PDB entry 8G1J | X-ray diffraction, 2.30 A resolution | chains A and C of the 6 polymer chains in the assembly

Chain A (and C):
Name: Cyclic GMP-AMP synthase
Organism: Mus musculus
Notes: EC 2.7.7.86; fragment: catalytic domain, residues 147-507; chain C of this document is another copy of the same molecule, construct and numbering; everything in this record applies to it too
UniProtKB: Q8C6L5 (CGAS_MOUSE); residue numbers follow UniProt; this construct covers 147-507
Sequence (364 residues; numbered 144 to 507; the number before each row is that of its first residue):
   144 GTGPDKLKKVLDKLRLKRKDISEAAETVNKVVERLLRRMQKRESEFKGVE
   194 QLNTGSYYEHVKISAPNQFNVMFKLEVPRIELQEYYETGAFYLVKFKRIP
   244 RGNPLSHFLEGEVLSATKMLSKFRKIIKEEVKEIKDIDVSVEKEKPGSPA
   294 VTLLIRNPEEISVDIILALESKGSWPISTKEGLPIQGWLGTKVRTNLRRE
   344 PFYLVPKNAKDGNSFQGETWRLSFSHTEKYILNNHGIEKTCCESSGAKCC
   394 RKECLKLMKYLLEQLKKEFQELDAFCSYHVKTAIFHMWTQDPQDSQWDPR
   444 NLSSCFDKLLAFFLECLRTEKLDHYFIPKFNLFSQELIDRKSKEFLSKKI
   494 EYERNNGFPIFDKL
Unresolved in the structure: 144-147, 240-244, 351-358 (chain C: 144-147, 240-245, 353-357)
Differences from the reference sequence: expression tag (144-146); engineered mutation Gln211 (Glu in Q8C6L5), Asn213 (Asp in Q8C6L5)
Ion coordination: Mg2+: Gln211, Asn213 (together with ATP); Zn2+: His378, Cys384, Cys385, Cys392
Ligand contacts:
  - ATP (adenosine-5'-triphosphate): Gly198, Ser199, Glu202, Lys205, Gln211, Asn213, Arg364, Ser368, Glu371, Lys402, Glu406, Ser420, Tyr421, Lys424, His467
  - GTP (guanosine-5'-triphosphate): Thr197, Gln211, Asn213, Met215, Pro289, Gly290, Ser291, Pro292, Ala293, Asp307, Ile309, Val348, Arg364, Ser366, Ser368
Reported in the primary citation:
  - binding site for GTP: Ser366
  - mutagenesis - E211Q/D213N/K382E: decreased binding to dsDNA
  - specificity-determining residues: His467 (proposed by the authors, not directly observed)
  - mutagenesis - R364A (33-fold), H467A: decreased catalytic activity on ATP/GTP
  - mutagenesis - H467A (2-fold): increased catalytic activity on GTP/GTP
  - specificity-determining residues: Ile309, Arg364
  - mutagenesis - R364A (10-fold): decreased catalytic activity on GTP/GTP
  - mutagenesis - R364A (4-fold): increased catalytic activity on ATP/ATP
  - mutagenesis - E211Q/D213N: abolished catalytic activity

Interface between chain A and chain C:
Contacting residue pairs (36):
  Gln329(A) with Thr383(C); Ser388(C)
  Gly330(A) with Ser388(C)
  Trp331(A) with Thr383(C)
  Leu332(A) with Lys382(C)
  Gly333(A) with Thr383(C); Glu386(C)
  Thr334(A) with Glu386(C), hydrogen bond (backbone-side chain); Ser387(C)
  Lys335(A) with Asn376(C); Asn377(C); Glu386(C), salt bridge
  Asn376(A) with Lys335(C)
  Asn377(A) with Lys335(C); Lys382(C), hydrogen bond (backbone-side chain)
  Gly379(A) with Lys382(C), hydrogen bond (backbone-side chain)
  Ile380(A) with Ile380(C); Glu381(C); Lys382(C), hydrogen bond (backbone-backbone)
  Glu381(A) with Ile380(C); Gln436(C), hydrogen bond
  Lys382(A) with Leu332(C); Asn377(C), hydrogen bond (side chain-backbone); Gly379(C), hydrogen bond (side chain-backbone); Ile380(C), hydrogen bond (backbone-backbone); Lys382(C)
  Thr383(A) with Gln329(C); Trp331(C); Gly333(C)
  Glu386(A) with Gly333(C); Thr334(C), hydrogen bond (side chain-backbone); Lys335(C), salt bridge
  Ser387(A) with Thr334(C)
  Ser388(A) with Gln329(C); Gly330(C)
  Gln436(A) with Glu381(C)
Also at the interface, not in a pair above, chain A (19 interface residues in all): His378
Also at the interface, not in a pair above, chain C (19 interface residues in all): His378

In short:
Chain A and chain C each contribute 19 residues to their interface, with 9 hydrogen bonds and 2 salt bridges.
Polar contacts include Lys335(A)-Glu386(C), Thr334(A)-Glu386(C) and Asn377(A)-Lys382(C). The paper reports a
binding site for GTP at Ser366(A); R364A and H467A of chain A reduce catalytic activity on ATP/GTP; 4
substitutions were tested in all.
Both chains are Cyclic GMP-AMP synthase (Mus musculus). Entry 8G1J (Structure of Ternary Complex of cGAS with
dsDNA and Bound ATP and ITP) was determined by X-ray diffraction (same publication as 7UUX, 7UXW, 7UYQ, 7UYZ,
7UZR, 7V0W and 14 further entries).
